PDB entry 9C0Q | electron microscopy, 3.30 A resolution | chains A and B of the 4 polymer chains in the assembly

Chain A (and B):
Name: Acetyl-CoA decarbonylase/synthase complex subunit alpha 2
Organism: Methanosarcina thermophila
Notes: EC 1.2.7.4; chain B of this document is another copy of the same molecule, construct and numbering; everything in this record applies to it too
UniProtKB: Q9C4Z4 (ACDA2_METTE); residue numbers follow UniProt; this construct covers 1-803
Chain sequence (803 residues; row label = number of the first residue in the row):
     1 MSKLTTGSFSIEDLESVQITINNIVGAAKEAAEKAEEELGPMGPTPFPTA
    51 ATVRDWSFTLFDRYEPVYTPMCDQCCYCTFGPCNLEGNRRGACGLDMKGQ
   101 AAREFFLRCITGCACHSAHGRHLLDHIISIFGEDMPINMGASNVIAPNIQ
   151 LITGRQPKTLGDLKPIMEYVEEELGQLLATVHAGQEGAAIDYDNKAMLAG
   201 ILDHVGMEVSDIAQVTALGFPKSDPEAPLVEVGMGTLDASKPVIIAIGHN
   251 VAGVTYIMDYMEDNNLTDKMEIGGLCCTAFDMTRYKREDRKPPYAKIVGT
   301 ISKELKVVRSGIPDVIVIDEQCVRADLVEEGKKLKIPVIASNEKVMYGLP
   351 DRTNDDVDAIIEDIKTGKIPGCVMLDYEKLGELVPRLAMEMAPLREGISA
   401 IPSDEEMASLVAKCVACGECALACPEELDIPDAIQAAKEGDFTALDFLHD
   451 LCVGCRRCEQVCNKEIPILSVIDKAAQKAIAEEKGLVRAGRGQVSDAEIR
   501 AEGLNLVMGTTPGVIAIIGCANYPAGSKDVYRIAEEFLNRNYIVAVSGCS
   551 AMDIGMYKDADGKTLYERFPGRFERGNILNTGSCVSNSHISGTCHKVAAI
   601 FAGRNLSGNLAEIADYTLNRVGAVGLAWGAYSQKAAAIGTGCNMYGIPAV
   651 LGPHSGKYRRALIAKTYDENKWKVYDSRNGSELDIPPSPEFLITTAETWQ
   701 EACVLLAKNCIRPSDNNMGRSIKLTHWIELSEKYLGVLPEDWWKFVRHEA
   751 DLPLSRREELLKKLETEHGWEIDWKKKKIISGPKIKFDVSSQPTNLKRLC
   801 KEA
Not modelled in the structure: 1-39, 799-803
Ion coordination: 4Fe-4S cluster Fe site 1: Cys-72, Cys-76 (shared with Cys-72(B), Cys-76(B) of chain B); 4Fe-4S cluster Fe site 2: Cys-75, Cys-78, Cys-83, Cys-93; Fe(3)-Ni(1)-S(4) cluster Fe: His-249, Cys-277, Cys-322, Cys-520, Cys-549, Cys-584; 4Fe-4S cluster Fe site 3: Cys-414, Cys-417, Cys-420, Cys-462; 4Fe-4S cluster Fe site 4: Cys-424, Cys-452, Cys-455, Cys-458
Residues lining bound ligands:
  - Fe(3)-Ni(1)-S(4) cluster (RQM): His-249, Cys-276, Cys-277, Ile-301, Cys-322, Gly-519, Cys-520, Ala-521, Gly-548, Cys-549, Cys-584, Tyr-631, Ser-632, Lys-634
  - 4Fe-4S cluster (SF4), molecule 1: Cys-72, Gln-74, Cys-76, Glu-104
  - 4Fe-4S cluster (SF4), molecule 2: Cys-75, Tyr-77, Cys-78, Phe-80, Gly-81, Cys-83, Gly-91, Ala-92, Cys-93, Arg-103, Ala-183
  - 4Fe-4S cluster (SF4), molecule 3: Cys-414, Val-415, Ala-416, Cys-417, Gly-418, Glu-419, Cys-420, Pro-431, Ile-434, Cys-462, Asn-463, Lys-464, Ile-466, Ile-468
  - 4Fe-4S cluster (SF4), molecule 4: Ala-423, Cys-424, Pro-425, Glu-426, Leu-428, Ile-430, Cys-452, Val-453, Gly-454, Cys-455, Arg-456, Arg-457, Cys-458, Leu-469, Ile-472
Reported in the primary citation:
  - conformationally variable residues (side-chain flip): Phe-601

How chain A and chain B interact:
Residue-residue contacts - 146 pairs, chain A then chain B:
  Thr-49(A) / Glu-343(B)
  Ala-51(A) / Glu-343(B)
  Ala-51(A) / Leu-375(B)  hydrophobic
  Arg-54(A) / Met-346(B)
  Arg-54(A) / Gly-348(B)
  Arg-54(A) / Leu-349(B)  hydrogen bond (side chain-backbone)
  Met-71(A) / Pro-82(B)
  Cys-76(A) / Met-71(B)  hydrophobic
  Cys-76(A) / Arg-108(B)  hydrogen bond (backbone-side chain)
  Cys-76(A) / Arg-659(B)  hydrogen bond (backbone-side chain)
  Tyr-77(A) / Arg-108(B)  hydrogen bond (backbone-side chain)
  Tyr-77(A) / Gln-633(B)
  Cys-78(A) / Tyr-631(B)
  Thr-79(A) / Asn-522(B)  hydrogen bond
  Thr-79(A) / Ala-630(B)  hydrogen bond (side chain-backbone)
  Thr-79(A) / Tyr-631(B)  hydrogen bond (backbone-backbone)
  Thr-79(A) / His-654(B)
  Thr-79(A) / Lys-657(B)  hydrogen bond (backbone-side chain)
  Thr-79(A) / Tyr-658(B)
  Phe-80(A) / Pro-425(B)
  Phe-80(A) / Arg-457(B)  hydrogen bond (backbone-side chain)
  Phe-80(A) / Asn-522(B)
  Phe-80(A) / Tyr-631(B)  hydrophobic
  Gly-81(A) / Lys-657(B)  hydrogen bond (backbone-side chain)
  Pro-82(A) / Met-71(B)
  Pro-82(A) / Arg-457(B)  hydrogen bond (backbone-side chain)
  Cys-83(A) / Arg-457(B)
  Arg-89(A) / Gln-460(B)
  Arg-90(A) / Ala-325(B)  hydrogen bond (side chain-backbone)
  Arg-90(A) / Asp-326(B)
  Arg-90(A) / Gln-460(B)  hydrogen bond (backbone-side chain)
  Gly-91(A) / Cys-455(B)
  Ala-92(A) / Arg-324(B)  hydrogen bond (backbone-side chain)
  Ala-92(A) / Cys-455(B)
  Ala-92(A) / Arg-457(B)
  Cys-93(A) / Arg-324(B)
  Cys-93(A) / Ala-325(B)  hydrogen bond (backbone-backbone)
  Gly-94(A) / Arg-324(B)
  Gly-94(A) / Ala-325(B)
  Gly-94(A) / Asp-326(B)
  Arg-108(A) / Cys-76(B)  hydrogen bond (side chain-backbone)
  Arg-108(A) / Tyr-77(B)  hydrogen bond (side chain-backbone)
  Thr-111(A) / His-182(B)
  Ala-114(A) / Leu-178(B)  hydrophobic
  Ala-114(A) / Ala-179(B)
  Cys-115(A) / Ala-179(B)  hydrogen bond (side chain-backbone)
  Cys-115(A) / His-182(B)
  Ala-118(A) / Gln-176(B)
  Ala-118(A) / Ala-179(B)  hydrophobic
  Arg-121(A) / Gln-176(B)
  Glu-168(A) / Glu-168(B)
  Glu-171(A) / Glu-172(B)
  Glu-172(A) / Glu-171(B)
  Gln-176(A) / Ala-118(B)
  Gln-176(A) / Arg-121(B)
  Gln-176(A) / Lys-344(B)
  Leu-178(A) / Ala-114(B)  hydrophobic
  Leu-178(A) / Leu-178(B)  hydrophobic
  Ala-179(A) / Ala-114(B)
  Ala-179(A) / Cys-115(B)  hydrogen bond (backbone-side chain)
  Ala-179(A) / Ala-118(B)  hydrophobic
  Thr-180(A) / Lys-344(B)
  His-182(A) / Thr-111(B)
  His-182(A) / Cys-115(B)
  His-182(A) / Ser-632(B)
  His-182(A) / Gln-633(B)
  His-182(A) / Lys-634(B)  hydrogen bond (side chain-backbone)
  Ala-183(A) / Gln-633(B)
  Gly-184(A) / Gln-321(B)
  Gly-184(A) / Val-323(B)  hydrogen bond (backbone-backbone)
  Gln-185(A) / Cys-115(B)
  Gln-185(A) / Glu-320(B)
  Gln-185(A) / Gln-321(B)
  Gln-185(A) / Lys-344(B)
  Gln-185(A) / Val-345(B)
  Glu-186(A) / Ala-325(B)
  Glu-186(A) / Lys-344(B)
  Glu-186(A) / Val-345(B)
  Glu-186(A) / Met-346(B)  hydrogen bond (side chain-backbone)
  Glu-186(A) / Tyr-347(B)
  Gly-187(A) / Ala-325(B)
  Gly-187(A) / Tyr-347(B)
  Ala-188(A) / Tyr-347(B)
  Ala-188(A) / Gly-348(B)
  Asp-191(A) / Met-346(B)
  Asp-191(A) / Gly-348(B)  hydrogen bond (side chain-backbone)
  Lys-195(A) / Glu-343(B)  hydrogen bond (side chain-backbone)
  Lys-195(A) / Lys-344(B)
  Glu-320(A) / Gln-185(B)  hydrogen bond (backbone-side chain)
  Gln-321(A) / Gly-184(B)
  Gln-321(A) / Gln-185(B)
  Cys-322(A) / Gly-184(B)  hydrogen bond (backbone-backbone)
  Val-323(A) / Gly-184(B)  hydrogen bond (backbone-backbone)
  Arg-324(A) / Ala-92(B)  hydrogen bond (side chain-backbone)
  Arg-324(A) / Cys-93(B)
  Ala-325(A) / Arg-90(B)  hydrogen bond (backbone-side chain)
  Ala-325(A) / Cys-93(B)  hydrogen bond (backbone-backbone)
  Ala-325(A) / Gly-94(B)
  Ala-325(A) / Glu-186(B)
  Ala-325(A) / Gly-187(B)
  Asp-326(A) / Arg-90(B)
  Asp-326(A) / Gly-94(B)
  Glu-343(A) / Thr-49(B)
  Glu-343(A) / Ala-51(B)
  Glu-343(A) / Lys-195(B)  hydrogen bond (backbone-side chain)
  Lys-344(A) / Gln-176(B)
  Lys-344(A) / Thr-180(B)
  Lys-344(A) / Gln-185(B)
  Lys-344(A) / Glu-186(B)
  Lys-344(A) / Lys-195(B)
  Val-345(A) / Gln-185(B)
  Val-345(A) / Glu-186(B)
  Met-346(A) / Ala-51(B)  hydrophobic
  Met-346(A) / Arg-54(B)
  Met-346(A) / Glu-186(B)  hydrogen bond (backbone-side chain)
  Met-346(A) / Asp-191(B)
  Tyr-347(A) / Glu-186(B)  hydrogen bond (backbone-side chain)
  Tyr-347(A) / Ala-188(B)
  Gly-348(A) / Arg-54(B)
  Gly-348(A) / Ala-188(B)
  Gly-348(A) / Asp-191(B)  hydrogen bond (backbone-side chain)
  Leu-349(A) / Arg-54(B)  hydrogen bond (backbone-side chain)
  Leu-375(A) / Ala-51(B)  hydrophobic
  Pro-425(A) / Phe-80(B)
  Cys-455(A) / Gly-91(B)
  Cys-455(A) / Ala-92(B)
  Arg-457(A) / Phe-80(B)  hydrogen bond (side chain-backbone)
  Arg-457(A) / Pro-82(B)  hydrogen bond (side chain-backbone)
  Arg-457(A) / Cys-83(B)
  Arg-457(A) / Ala-92(B)
  Gln-460(A) / Arg-89(B)
  Gln-460(A) / Arg-90(B)  hydrogen bond (side chain-backbone)
  Asn-522(A) / Thr-79(B)  hydrogen bond
  Asn-522(A) / Phe-80(B)
  Ala-630(A) / Thr-79(B)  hydrogen bond (backbone-side chain)
  Tyr-631(A) / Cys-78(B)
  Tyr-631(A) / Thr-79(B)  hydrogen bond (backbone-backbone)
  Ser-632(A) / His-182(B)
  Gln-633(A) / His-182(B)
  Gln-633(A) / Ala-183(B)
  Lys-634(A) / His-182(B)  hydrogen bond (backbone-side chain)
  His-654(A) / Thr-79(B)
  Lys-657(A) / Thr-79(B)  hydrogen bond (side chain-backbone)
  Lys-657(A) / Gly-81(B)  hydrogen bond (side chain-backbone)
  Tyr-658(A) / Thr-79(B)
  Arg-659(A) / Cys-76(B)  hydrogen bond (side chain-backbone)
Also at the interface, not in a pair above, chain A (81 interface residues in all): Ala-50, Leu-95, Leu-107, Ile-110, His-122, Gly-175, Val-181, Ile-190, Asp-351, Val-453, Val-461, Ser-655
Also at the interface, not in a pair above, chain B (81 interface residues in all): Ala-50, Leu-95, Leu-107, Ile-110, His-122, Gly-175, Val-181, Ile-190, Cys-322, Asp-351, Val-453, Val-461, Ser-655

In short:
Chain A and chain B each contribute 81 residues to their interface, with 45 hydrogen bonds. Polar pairs
include Arg-54(A)/Leu-349(B), Cys-76(A)/Arg-108(B) and Cys-76(A)/Arg-659(B). Bound to chain A: 4 copies of
4Fe-4S cluster and Fe(3)-Ni(1)-S(4) cluster. Cys-72(A) and Cys-76(A) form the 4Fe-4S cluster Fe site 1. The
paper reports conformational variability at Phe-601(A).
Both chains are Acetyl-CoA decarbonylase/synthase complex subunit alpha 2 (Methanosarcina thermophila). Entry
9C0Q (Carbon monoxide dehydrogenase (CODH) from Methanosarcina thermophila, specimen prepared on blot plunger)
was determined by electron microscopy, deposited together with 9C0R, 9C0S and 9C0T.
